PDB entry 5O3U | X-ray diffraction, 1.86 A resolution | chains A and L

Chain A:
Molecule: Peptide cyclase 1
From: Vaccaria hispanica
Reference sequence: R4P353 (R4P353_9CARY); numbering as in UniProt (aligned over 1-724)
Sequence (724 residues; numbered 1 to 724; the number before each row is that of its first residue):
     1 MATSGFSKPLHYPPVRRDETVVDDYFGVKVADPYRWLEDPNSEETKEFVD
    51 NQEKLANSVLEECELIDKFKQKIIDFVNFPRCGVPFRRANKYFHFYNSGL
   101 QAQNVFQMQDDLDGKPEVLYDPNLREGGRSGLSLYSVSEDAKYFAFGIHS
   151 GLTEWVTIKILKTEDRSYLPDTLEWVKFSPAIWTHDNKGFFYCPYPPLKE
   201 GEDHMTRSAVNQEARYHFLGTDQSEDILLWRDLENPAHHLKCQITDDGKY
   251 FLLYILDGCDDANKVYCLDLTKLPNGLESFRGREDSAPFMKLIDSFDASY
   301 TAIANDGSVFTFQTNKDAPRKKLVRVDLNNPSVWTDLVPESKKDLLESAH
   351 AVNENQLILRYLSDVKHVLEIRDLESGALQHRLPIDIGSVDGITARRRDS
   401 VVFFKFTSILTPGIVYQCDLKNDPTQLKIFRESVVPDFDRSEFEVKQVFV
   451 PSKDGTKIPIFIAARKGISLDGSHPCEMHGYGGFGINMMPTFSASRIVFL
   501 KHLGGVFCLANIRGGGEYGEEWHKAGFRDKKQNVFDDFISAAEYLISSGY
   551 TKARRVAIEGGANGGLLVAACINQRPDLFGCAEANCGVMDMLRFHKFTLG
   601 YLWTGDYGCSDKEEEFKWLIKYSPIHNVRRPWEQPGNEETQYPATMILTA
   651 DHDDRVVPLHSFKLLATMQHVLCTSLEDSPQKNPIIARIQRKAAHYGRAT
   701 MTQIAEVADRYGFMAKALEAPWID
Disordered / not traced: 199-207, 282-285
Construct notes: engineered mutation Ala562 (Ser in R4P353)
What the authors report for this chain:
  - catalytic residues: Tyr481, Asn563, Trp603
  - conformationally variable residues (loop rearrangement, side-chain flip): Glu154, Tyr696
  - specificity-determining residues: Phe484, Trp603, Tyr607
  - catalytic residues: Asp653, His695 (proposed by the authors, not directly observed)
  - mutagenesis - H695A: abolished catalytic activity on PresegB1
  - mutagenesis - S493A, S495A, W603A, R655A, Y696G: decreased catalytic activity on PresgB1
  - mutagenesis - H695Q: decreased catalytic activity

Chain L:
Molecule: Putative presegetalin F1
From: Vaccaria hispanica
Reference sequence: F6LNM3 (F6LNM3_9CARY); residues -12 to 25 here correspond to UniProt positions 1-38 (UniProt number = residue number + 13)
Sequence (38 residues; row label = number of the first residue in the row; numbers below 1 keep their minus sign (Met-12 is residue -12)):
   -12 MATSFQFDGLKPSFSASYSSKPIQTQVSNGMDNASAPV
Disordered / not traced: -12 to 0, 13-19

How chain A and chain L interact:
Pairs across the interface (64):
  Ile73(A) with Val25(L), hydrophobic
  Val77(A) with Ala23(L), hydrophobic; Pro24(L)
  Arg81(A) with Ser22(L), hydrogen bond (side chain-backbone); Ala23(L); Pro24(L)
  Phe86(A) with Phe1(L), hydrophobic
  Arg88(A) with Phe1(L)
  Phe95(A) with Asn20(L)
  Asn97(A) with Ser22(L), hydrogen bond (side chain-backbone)
  Ala102(A) with Ser22(L), hydrogen bond (backbone-side chain)
  Gln103(A) with Ser22(L)
  Asn104(A) with Asn20(L), hydrogen bond; Ala21(L), hydrogen bond (side chain-backbone); Ser22(L)
  Leu132(A) with Asn20(L), hydrogen bond (backbone-side chain)
  Ser133(A) with Phe1(L); Ser2(L); Ala3(L)
  Leu134(A) with Phe1(L)
  Tyr135(A) with Phe1(L), hydrogen bond (backbone-backbone)
  Phe178(A) with Ser2(L), hydrogen bond (backbone-side chain); Ser6(L)
  Ser179(A) with Ser2(L)
  Pro180(A) with Ser2(L)
  Gly258(A) with Ser7(L)
  Cys259(A) with Ser7(L), hydrogen bond; Lys8(L)
  Thr394(A) with Phe1(L)
  Tyr481(A) with Pro9(L), hydrogen bond (side chain-backbone); Ile10(L)
  Phe484(A) with Lys8(L), hydrogen bond (backbone-side chain); Pro9(L)
  Ile486(A) with Tyr5(L), hydrophobic; Lys8(L); Ile10(L), hydrophobic
  Phe492(A) with Pro24(L)
  Ser493(A) with Pro24(L); Val25(L), hydrogen bond (side chain-backbone)
  Ala494(A) with Pro24(L), hydrogen bond (backbone-backbone); Val25(L), hydrogen bond (backbone-backbone)
  Ser495(A) with Val25(L), hydrogen bond (side chain-backbone)
  Glu559(A) with Gln11(L)
  Gly561(A) with Gln11(L)
  Ala562(A) with Pro9(L); Ile10(L)
  Asn563(A) with Pro9(L), hydrogen bond (backbone-backbone)
  Asn585(A) with Gln11(L)
  Leu602(A) with Ser7(L)
  Trp603(A) with Ser7(L), hydrogen bond (side chain-backbone); Lys8(L); Pro9(L)
  Tyr607(A) with Pro9(L)
  Arg655(A) with Tyr5(L); Ser6(L), hydrogen bond (side chain-backbone); Lys8(L), hydrogen bond (side chain-backbone)
  His695(A) with Ile10(L), hydrogen bond (side chain-backbone); Gln11(L)
  Arg698(A) with Ser22(L)
  Thr700(A) with Ser22(L), hydrogen bond; Ala23(L)
  Gln703(A) with Val25(L)
  Ile704(A) with Val25(L), hydrophobic
  Val707(A) with Val25(L), hydrophobic
Other interface residues (no listed pair), chain A (51 interface residues in all): Phe79, Gln101, Ser136, His239, Gly560, Cys586, Val588, Val656, Ala699
From the paper, about this interface:
  - residue pairs: Tyr481(A)-Ile10(L) (hydrophobic contact), Phe484(A)-Pro9(L), Ser493(A)-Val25(L) (hydrogen bond), Ser495(A)-Val25(L) (hydrogen bond), Trp603(A)-Pro9(L)
  - interface residues, chain A: Arg655(A)
  - interface residues, chain L: Asn20(L), Ala21(L), Ser22(L), Ala23(L), Pro24(L), Val25(L)

Overview:
Chain A and chain L form an interface of 51 and 16 residues respectively, with 21 hydrogen bonds. Among the
polar pairs are Arg81(A)-Ser22(L), Asn97(A)-Ser22(L) and Ala102(A)-Ser22(L). The authors report a hydrophobic
contact between Tyr481(A) and Ile10(L); contacts between Phe484(A) and Pro9(L) and Trp603(A) and Pro9(L);
hydrogen bonds between Ser493(A) and Val25(L) and Ser495(A) and Val25(L). From the paper: catalytic residues
Tyr481(A), Asn563(A) and Trp603(A) among others; S493A, S495A and W603A of chain A, among others, reduce
catalytic activity on PresgB1; 7 substitutions were tested in all.
Here chain A is Peptide cyclase 1 and chain L is Putative presegetalin F1, both from Vaccaria hispanica. Entry
5O3U (Structural characterization of the fast and promiscuous macrocyclase from plant - PCY1-S562A bound to
Presegetalin F1) was determined by X-ray diffraction, deposited together with 5O3V and 5O3X.
